Entry 7PBP (electron microscopy, 3.20 A resolution); this record covers chains A and B of the 10 polymer chains in the assembly.

[Chain A (and B)]
Name: Holliday junction ATP-dependent DNA helicase RuvB
Organism: Streptococcus thermophilus
Notes: EC 3.6.4.12; chain B of this document is another copy of the same molecule, construct and numbering; everything in this record applies to it too
UniProtKB: A0A2U2MES7 (A0A2U2MES7_STRTR); numbering as in UniProt (aligned over 19-333)
Sequence (315 residues; numbered 19 to 333; the number before each row is that of its first residue):
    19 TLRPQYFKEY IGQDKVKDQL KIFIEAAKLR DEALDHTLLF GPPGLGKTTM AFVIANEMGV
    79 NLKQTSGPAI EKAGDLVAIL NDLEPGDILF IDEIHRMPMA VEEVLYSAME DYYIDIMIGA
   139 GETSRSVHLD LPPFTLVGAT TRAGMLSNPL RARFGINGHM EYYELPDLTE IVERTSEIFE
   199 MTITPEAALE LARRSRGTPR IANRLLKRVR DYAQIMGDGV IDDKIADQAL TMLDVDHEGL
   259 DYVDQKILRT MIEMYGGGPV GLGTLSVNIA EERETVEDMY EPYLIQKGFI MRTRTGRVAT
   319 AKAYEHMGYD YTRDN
Not modelled in the structure: 331-333
Small-molecule neighbours:
  - ADP (adenosine-5'-diphosphate): L20, R21, P22, Y28, I29, P61, G62, L63, G64, K65, T66, T67, Y181, I189, P217, R218, N221
  - ATP-gamma-S (AGS; phosphothiophosphoric acid-adenylate ester): E128, P167, R171
What the authors report for this chain:
  - conformationally variable residues (side-chain flip): R218

[Chain A / chain B interface]
Contacting residue pairs (44):
  K33(A) with Y260(B)
  Q37(A) with M250(B), hydrogen bond (side chain-backbone)
  I40(A) with M250(B), hydrophobic
  F41(A) with R226(B)
  A44(A) with D229(B); Q232(B); I233(B), hydrophobic
  L47(A) with I233(B), hydrophobic
  R48(A) with R228(B); D229(B), salt bridge; Q232(B), hydrogen bond
  D53(A) with R226(B), salt bridge
  M117(A) with R114(B)
  E121(A) with E111(B); H113(B), salt bridge; R114(B), salt bridge
  Y124(A) with E111(B)
  E128(A) with R21(B), salt bridge; R218(B), salt bridge
  D129(A) with R21(B), salt bridge
  Y131(A) with Q82(B), hydrogen bond
  D133(A) with T83(B)
  M135(A) with A87(B); D93(B)
  S142(A) with A96(B)
  H146(A) with Q82(B)
  T159(A) with E290(B)
  R160(A) with E290(B), salt bridge
  A161(A) with M297(B), hydrophobic
  G162(A) with T293(B); D296(B)
  M163(A) with E292(B)
  R169(A) with M297(B)
  A170(A) with R218(B)
  R171(A) with R218(B)
  G173(A) with R222(B); R226(B), hydrogen bond (backbone-side chain)
  H177(A) with E289(B), salt bridge
  I303(A) with V285(B), hydrophobic
  Q304(A) with V285(B); A288(B)
  R310(A) with T282(B), hydrogen bond
  R312(A) with P277(B), hydrogen bond (side chain-backbone); T313(B), hydrogen bond (side chain-backbone)
Other interface residues (no listed pair), chain A (41 interface residues in all): E43, V122, S144, N166, P167, F172, I174, E179, P300
Other interface residues (no listed pair), chain B (39 interface residues in all): P61, S84, P86, Y230, M234, L251, V261, V278, G281, N286

[Overview]
The interface between chain A and chain B involves 41 residues on one side and 39 on the other, with 7
hydrogen bonds and 9 salt bridges. Polar contacts include R48(A)-D229(B), D53(A)-R226(B) and E121(A)-H113(B).
Ligands of chain A: ADP and ATP-gamma-S. From the paper: conformational variability at R218(A).
Chain A and chain B are both Holliday junction ATP-dependent DNA helicase RuvB (Streptococcus thermophilus);
the structure, RuvAB branch migration motor complexed to the Holliday junction - RuvB AAA+ state s5 [t2
dataset], was determined by electron microscopy (same publication as 7PBL, 7PBM, 7PBN, 7PBO, 7PBQ, 7PBR and 3
further entries).
